1XXH - chains C and D of the 5 polymer chains in the assembly; structure by X-ray diffraction, 3.45 A resolution.

Chain C (and D):
Protein: DNA polymerase III subunit gamma
From: Escherichia coli
Notes: EC 2.7.7.7; chain D of this document is another copy of the same molecule, construct and numbering; everything in this record applies to it too
Reference sequence: P06710 (DPO3X_ECOLI); residue numbers follow UniProt; this construct covers 1-373
Chain sequence (373 residues; row label = number of the first residue in the row):
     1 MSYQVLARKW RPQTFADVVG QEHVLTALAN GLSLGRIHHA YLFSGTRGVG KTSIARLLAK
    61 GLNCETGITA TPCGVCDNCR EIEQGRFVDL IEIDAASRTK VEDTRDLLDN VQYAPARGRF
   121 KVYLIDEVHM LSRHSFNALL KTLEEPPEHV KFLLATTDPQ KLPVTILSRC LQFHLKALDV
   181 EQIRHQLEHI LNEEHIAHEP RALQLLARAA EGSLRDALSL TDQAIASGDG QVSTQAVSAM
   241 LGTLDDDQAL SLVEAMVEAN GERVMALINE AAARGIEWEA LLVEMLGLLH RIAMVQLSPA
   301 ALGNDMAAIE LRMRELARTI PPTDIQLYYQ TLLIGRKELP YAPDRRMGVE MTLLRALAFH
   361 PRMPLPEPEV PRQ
Disordered / not traced: 1-2, 369-373 (chain D: 1-4, 369-373)
Metal / ion sites: Zn2+: Cys64, Cys73, Cys76, Cys79
Swiss-Prot annotation at these positions:
  - binding site (ATP): Gly45 to Thr52
  - binding site (Zn(2+)): Cys64, Cys73, Cys76, Cys79
  - mutagenesis: Gly118 (G118D: In dnaX2016(Ts); present in both isoforms, unable to grow at 42 degrees Celsius)

Chain C / chain D interface:
Residue-residue contacts - 81 pairs, chain C then chain D:
  Tyr3(C) with Arg36(D)
  Val5(C) with Ser168(D); Arg169(D); Cys170(D)
  Ala7(C) with Ser168(D)
  Arg8(C) with His39(D); Leu143(D); Glu144(D), salt bridge; Ser168(D); Arg169(D)
  Arg11(C) with Thr165(D); Arg169(D)
  Arg47(C) with Gln160(D)
  Arg56(C) with Thr165(D)
  Gln84(C) with Glu144(D), hydrogen bond
  Gly85(C) with Asn137(D)
  Arg86(C) with Lys141(D)
  Glu92(C) with Arg133(D)
  Ile93(C) with Arg133(D)
  Asp94(C) with Arg133(D)
  Ala96(C) with Lys161(D), hydrogen bond (backbone-side chain)
  Arg98(C) with Lys161(D)
  Thr99(C) with Met130(D)
  Lys100(C) with Arg133(D); Phe136(D)
  Asp103(C) with Arg133(D)
  Thr104(C) with Arg133(D), hydrogen bond
  Leu107(C) with Arg133(D)
  Arg215(C) with Val164(D)
  Ser219(C) with Gln172(D), hydrogen bond
  Gln223(C) with His23(D); Gln172(D); Phe173(D)
  Ala226(C) with Asn30(D)
  Asp229(C) with Asn30(D), hydrogen bond; Leu34(D); Arg36(D), salt bridge
  Met240(C) with His23(D); Lys176(D), hydrogen bond (backbone-side chain)
  Leu241(C) with Lys176(D), hydrogen bond (backbone-side chain)
  Gly242(C) with Lys176(D)
  Gly261(C) with Leu297(D)
  Glu262(C) with Leu297(D)
  Met265(C) with Met294(D), hydrophobic; Leu297(D), hydrophobic
  Ala273(C) with Glu22(D)
  Glu277(C) with Lys176(D)
  Trp278(C) with Asp179(D), hydrogen bond
  Glu338(C) with Gln330(D); Leu333(D)
  Tyr341(C) with Leu333(D), hydrophobic; Arg336(D), hydrogen bond (backbone-side chain); Lys337(D)
  Ala342(C) with Tyr329(D); Leu333(D)
  Pro343(C) with Tyr329(D); Arg336(D)
  Met347(C) with His290(D)
  Glu350(C) with His290(D), salt bridge; Met294(D)
  Met351(C) with His290(D); Ala293(D), hydrophobic; Gln326(D); Tyr329(D), hydrophobic
  Leu354(C) with Met294(D), hydrophobic; Leu297(D), hydrophobic; Gln326(D)
  Arg355(C) with Gln326(D), hydrogen bond; Gln330(D), hydrogen bond
  Leu357(C) with Leu297(D), hydrophobic
  Ala358(C) with Thr323(D)
  Phe359(C) with Thr323(D); Gln326(D)
  Leu365(C) with Pro322(D)
  Pro366(C) with Pro322(D)
  Glu367(C) with Arg318(D); Thr319(D); Ile320(D); Pro321(D); Pro322(D)
  Pro368(C) with Arg318(D)
Interface residues without a listed pair, chain C (63 interface residues in all): Thr52, Glu83, Ser97, Asp222, Ser227, Gly230, Ala239, Arg274, Gly275, Ile276, Pro340, Asp344, Gly348
Interface residues without a listed pair, chain D (55 interface residues in all): Thr26, Ala27, Ile37, His38, Leu131, Ser132, Leu140, Leu171, His174, Val180, Val283, Leu286, Gly287, Leu289, Ser298
Interface features reported in the paper:
  - interface residues, chain C: Arg8(C), Arg11(C), Glu83(C), Arg86(C), Ser219(C), Gln223(C), Ala226(C), Ser227(C) (from molecular simulation)
  - interface residues, chain D: His23(D), Asn30(D), Arg133(D), Asn137(D), Glu144(D), Arg169(D), Gln172(D), His174(D) (from molecular simulation)

Overview:
63 residues of chain C face 55 of chain D across their interface, with 11 hydrogen bonds and 3 salt bridges.
Polar pairs include Arg8(C)-Glu144(D), Asp229(C)-Arg36(D) and Glu350(C)-His290(D). From UniProt: 8 ATP-binding
residues, 4 Zn2+-binding residues and one mutagenesis site on chain C. The paper reports interface residues
Arg8(C), Arg11(C) and His23(D) among others.
Both chains are DNA polymerase III subunit gamma (Escherichia coli). Entry 1XXH (ATPgS Bound E. Coli Clamp
Loader Complex) was determined by X-ray diffraction, deposited together with 1XXI.
